9MWZ - chains A and D of the 4 polymer chains in the assembly; structure by electron microscopy, 2.00 A resolution.

== Chain A ==
Molecule: viral protein 1
Source organism: enterovirus D68
Notes: EC 3.4.22.29, 3.6.1.15, 3.4.22.28, 2.7.7.48
UniProt: A0A1I9KHM1 (A0A1I9KHM1_HED68); residues 1001-1297 here correspond to UniProt positions 565-861 (UniProt number = residue number - 436)
Amino-acid sequence (297 residues; numbered 1001 to 1297; the number before each row is that of its first residue):
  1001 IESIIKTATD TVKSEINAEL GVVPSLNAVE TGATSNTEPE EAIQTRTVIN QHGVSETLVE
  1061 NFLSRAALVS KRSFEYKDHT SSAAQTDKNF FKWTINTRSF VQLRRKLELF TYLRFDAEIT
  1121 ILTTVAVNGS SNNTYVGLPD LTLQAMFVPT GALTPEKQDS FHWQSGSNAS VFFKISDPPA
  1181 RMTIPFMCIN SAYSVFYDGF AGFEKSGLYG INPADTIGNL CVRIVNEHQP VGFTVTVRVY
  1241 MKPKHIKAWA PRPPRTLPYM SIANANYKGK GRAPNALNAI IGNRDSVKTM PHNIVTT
Sequence notes: conflict Gly1271 (Glu835 in A0A1I9KHM1)

== Chain D ==
Molecule: viral protein 4
Source organism: enterovirus D68
UniProt: Q68T42 (POLG_HED68); residues 4028-4057 here correspond to UniProt positions 29-58 (UniProt number = residue number - 3999)
Amino-acid sequence (30 residues; each row starts with the number of its first residue):
  4028 QINFYKDSYA ASASKQDFSQ DPSKFTEPVV

== Chain A / chain D interface ==
Contacting residue pairs (31):
  Ile1001(A) with Asp4048(D), hydrogen bond (backbone-side chain); Ser4050(D), hydrogen bond (backbone-side chain)
  Glu1002(A) with Gln4047(D); Asp4048(D)
  Ser1003(A) with Phe4045(D); Ser4046(D); Gln4047(D), hydrogen bond (backbone-backbone)
  Ile1004(A) with Phe4045(D)
  Ile1005(A) with Phe4045(D), hydrogen bond (backbone-backbone); Gln4047(D)
  Lys1006(A) with Phe4045(D)
  Thr1031(A) with Val4056(D)
  Ala1033(A) with Thr4053(D)
  Thr1034(A) with Thr4053(D), hydrogen bond (backbone-backbone)
  Ser1055(A) with Phe4045(D)
  Leu1058(A) with Lys4042(D); Asp4044(D)
  Glu1060(A) with Ala4040(D); Ser4041(D), hydrogen bond (side chain-backbone); Lys4042(D)
  Asn1061(A) with Lys4042(D)
  Asp1116(A) with Tyr4036(D)
  Thr1183(A) with Tyr4036(D)
  Pro1185(A) with Tyr4036(D)
  Lys1244(A) with Tyr4036(D); Ala4037(D), hydrogen bond (side chain-backbone); Ala4038(D), hydrogen bond (side chain-backbone)
  His1245(A) with Tyr4036(D); Ala4038(D), hydrogen bond (side chain-backbone); Ser4039(D), hydrogen bond (side chain-backbone)
  Pro1251(A) with Phe4052(D)
Other interface residues (no listed pair), chain A (24 interface residues in all): Gly1032, Asn1036, Val1054, Ser1064, Ile1184
Other interface residues (no listed pair), chain D (19 interface residues in all): Ser4035, Glu4054, Pro4055

== Summary ==
The interface between chain A and chain D involves 24 residues on one side and 19 on the other; the contacts
include 10 hydrogen bonds. Polar pairs include Ile1001(A)-Asp4048(D), Ile1001(A)-Ser4050(D) and
Glu1060(A)-Ser4041(D).
Here chain A is viral protein 1 and chain D is viral protein 4, both from enterovirus D68. Entry 9MWZ (Cryo-EM
Structure of Human Enterovirus D68 USA/IL/14-18952) was determined by electron microscopy together with 9MXC
from the same study.
